PDB entry 9ERI | electron microscopy, 3.30 A resolution | chains D and E of the 6 polymer chains in the assembly

# Chain D
Molecule: Na(+)-translocating ferredoxin:NAD(+) oxidoreductase complex subunit D
Source organism: Acetobacterium woodii DSM 1030
Notes: EC 7.2.1.2
UniProtKB: H6LC31 (RNFD_ACEWD); residue numbers follow UniProt; this construct covers 1-318
Sequence (318 residues; row label = number of the first residue in the row):
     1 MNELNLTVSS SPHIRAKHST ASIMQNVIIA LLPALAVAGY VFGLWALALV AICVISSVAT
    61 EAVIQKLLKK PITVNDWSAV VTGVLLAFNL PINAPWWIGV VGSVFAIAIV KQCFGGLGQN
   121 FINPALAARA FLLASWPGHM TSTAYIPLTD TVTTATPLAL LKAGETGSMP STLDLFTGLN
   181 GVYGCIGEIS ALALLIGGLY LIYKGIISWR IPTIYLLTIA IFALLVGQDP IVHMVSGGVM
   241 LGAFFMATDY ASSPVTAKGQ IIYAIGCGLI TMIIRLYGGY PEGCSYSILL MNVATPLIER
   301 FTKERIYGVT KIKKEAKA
Swiss-Prot annotation at these positions:
  - modified residue: Thr156 (FMN phosphoryl threonine)
Glycans and other covalent adducts: flavin mononucleotide (FMN) linked to Thr156
Residues lining bound ligands:
  - FMN (flavin mononucleotide): Asn89, Leu126, Arg129, Leu133, Thr143, Pro157, Leu158, Ala159, Tyr183, Gly184, Cys185, Glu188, Gly237, Gly238, Leu241, Gly242, Met246, Tyr280, Pro281, Glu282, Gly283, Cys284, Ser285, Tyr286
  - riboflavin (RBF): Ile23, Met24, Val27, Val81, Thr82, Leu85, Lys111, Leu117, Gly118, Asn120, Asn123, Pro124, Ala125, Ile206, Ile207, Phe245, Met246, Thr248, Asp249, Tyr250, Ala251
Reported in the primary citation:
  - binding site for riboflavin: Asn123, Asp249
  - binding site for flavin mononucleotide: Thr156
  - mutagenesis - N123A, D249A: abolished growth
  - mutagenesis - N123A, D249A: abolished catalytic activity
  - mutagenesis - F245A: unchanged growth

# Chain E
Molecule: Na(+)-translocating ferredoxin:NAD(+) oxidoreductase complex subunit E
Source organism: Acetobacterium woodii DSM 1030
Notes: EC 7.2.1.2
UniProtKB: H6LC29 (RNFE_ACEWD); residue numbers follow UniProt; this construct covers 1-196
Sequence (196 residues; each row starts with the number of its first residue):
     1 MNFMKNLTRG IIRENPTFVL VLGMCPTLAV TTSAINGMGM GLATMLVLIG SNVAISALRK
    61 VIPDNIRIPA FVVVIASFVT IVGMLMKAYV PALDAALGIF IPLIVVNCII LARAEAFAFS
   121 NGIADSFADA VGMGLGFTLA LTILGSIREI LGAGSIFGFS LFGAAYEPVL LMILPPGAFL
   181 TLGLLIGLIN WKTKKA
Metal / ion sites: 2Fe-2S cluster Fe: Cys25, Cys108 (shared with 2 residues of chain A)
Residues lining bound ligands: 2Fe-2S cluster (FES): Gly23, Met24, Cys25, Pro26, Val106, Asn107, Cys108
Reported in the primary citation:
  - 2Fe-2S cluster coordination: Cys25, Cys108
  - mutagenesis - R67A: abolished growth in response to H2 and CO2
  - mutagenesis - R67A, L103G: decreased catalytic activity
  - mutagenesis - N107A, E115Q: decreased growth
  - mutagenesis - L103G, V106G, E115K: abolished growth
  - mutagenesis - E115A: unchanged growth

# Interface between chain D and chain E
Pairs across the interface - 11 pairs, chain D then chain E:
  Phe131(D) with Leu171(E), hydrophobic
  Ala134(D) with Leu170(E); Leu171(E), hydrophobic
  Ser135(D) with Pro168(E); Val169(E); Leu170(E), hydrogen bond (backbone-backbone); Leu171(E)
  Trp136(D) with Glu167(E); Pro168(E); Val169(E), hydrophobic
  His139(D) with Glu167(E), salt bridge
Other interface residues (no listed pair), chain D (10 interface residues in all): Trp97, Phe105, Ile109, Ala130, Pro137
Other interface residues (no listed pair), chain E (7 interface residues in all): Leu180, Leu184

# In short
The interface between chain D and chain E involves 10 residues on one side and 7 on the other, with 1 hydrogen
bond and 1 salt bridge. Polar pairs include His139(D)-Glu167(E) and Ser135(D)-Leu170(E). The paper reports a
binding site for riboflavin at Asn123(D) and Asp249(D); L103G, V106G and E115K of chain E abolish growth; 10
substitutions were tested in all.
Here chain D is Na(+)-translocating ferredoxin:NAD(+) oxidoreductase complex subunit D and chain E is
Na(+)-translocating ferredoxin:NAD(+) oxidoreductase complex subunit E, both from Acetobacterium woodii DSM
1030. Entry 9ERI (Cryo-EM structure of sodium pumping Rnf complex from Acetobacterium woodii bound to NADH)
was determined by electron microscopy, deposited together with 9ERJ, 9ERK and 9ERL.
